7QX4 - chain A; structure by X-ray diffraction, 2.60 A resolution.

Chain A:
Molecule: Pesticidal crystal protein Cry11Aa
From: Bacillus thuringiensis serovar israelensis
Reference sequence: P21256 (C11AA_BACTI); residue numbers follow UniProt; this construct covers 1-643
Amino-acid sequence (643 residues; each row starts with the number of its first residue):
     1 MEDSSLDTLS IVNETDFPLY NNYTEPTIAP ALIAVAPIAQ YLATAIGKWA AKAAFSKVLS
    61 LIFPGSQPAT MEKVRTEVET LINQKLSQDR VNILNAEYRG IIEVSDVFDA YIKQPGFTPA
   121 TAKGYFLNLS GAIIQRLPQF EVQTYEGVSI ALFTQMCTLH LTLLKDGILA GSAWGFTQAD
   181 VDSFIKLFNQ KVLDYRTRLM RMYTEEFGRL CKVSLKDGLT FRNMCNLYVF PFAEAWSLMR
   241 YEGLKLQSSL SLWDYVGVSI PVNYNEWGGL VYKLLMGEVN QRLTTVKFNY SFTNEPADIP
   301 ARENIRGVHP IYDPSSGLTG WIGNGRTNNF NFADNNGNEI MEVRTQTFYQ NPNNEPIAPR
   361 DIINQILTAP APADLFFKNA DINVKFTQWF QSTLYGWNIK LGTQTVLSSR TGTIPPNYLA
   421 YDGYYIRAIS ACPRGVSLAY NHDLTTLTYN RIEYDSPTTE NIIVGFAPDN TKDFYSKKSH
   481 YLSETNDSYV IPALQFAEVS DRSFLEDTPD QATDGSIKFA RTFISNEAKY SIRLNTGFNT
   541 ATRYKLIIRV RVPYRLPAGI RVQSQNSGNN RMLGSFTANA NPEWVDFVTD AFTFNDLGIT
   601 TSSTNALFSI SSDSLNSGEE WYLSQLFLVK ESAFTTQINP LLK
Disordered / not traced: 1-12
What the authors report for this chain:
  - contacts within the chain: Glu97-Arg136 (salt bridge), Phe63-Tyr98 (hydrophobic contact), Met71-Tyr98 (hydrophobic contact), Tyr98-Phe140 (hydrophobic contact), Tyr98-Leu152 (hydrophobic contact), Tyr98-Met156 (hydrophobic contact), Pro68-Tyr98 (hydrophobic contact), Leu94-Tyr98 (hydrophobic contact), Tyr98-Ile101 (hydrophobic contact), Tyr98-Ile102 (hydrophobic contact), Ile101-Ser105 (backbone contact), Ile102-Ser105 (backbone contact), Ser105-Leu129 (hydrophobic contact), Leu59-Ser105 (hydrophobic contact), Ser105-Phe108 (hydrophobic contact), Glu234-Gln625 (hydrogen bond), Cys211-Val262 (hydrophobic contact), Val262-Trp267 (hydrophobic contact), Val262-Leu438 (hydrophobic contact), Ile260-Val262 (hydrophobic contact), Val262-Val271 (hydrophobic contact), Asn263-Glu266 (hydrogen bond), Tyr272-Asp514 (hydrogen bond), Glu295-Tyr349 (hydrogen bond), Asp443-Arg502, Thr446-Arg502 (water-mediated contact), Leu447-Ser503, Thr448-Asp501 (water-mediated contact), Thr448-Ser503 (water-mediated contact), Val499-Asp501 (water-mediated contact), Gln511-Trp584, Gln511-Arg549, Glu234-Gln511
  - self-association interface (contacts with another copy of this molecule); pairs are residue here / residue on that copy: Phe17-Asp180, Tyr449-Tyr449 (pi stacking), Glu339, Pro433, Tyr449
  - mutagenesis - Y272Q: unchanged stability in response to pH
  - mutagenesis - Y449F, D507N/D514N: unchanged stability
  - mutagenesis - E583Q: increased stability in response to pH
  - interface residues: Phe17
  - mutagenesis - F17Y: decreased stability in response to pH
  - contacts within the chain: Tyr241-Asp586 (proposed by the authors, not directly observed)

In short:
The paper reports that E583Q increases stability in response to pH; the interface residue Phe17; 5
substitutions were tested in all.
Chain A is Pesticidal crystal protein Cry11Aa (Bacillus thuringiensis serovar israelensis); the structure,
mosquitocidal Cry11Aa, was determined by X-ray diffraction together with 7QX5, 7QX6, 7QYD and 7R1E from the
same study.
